1ZO1 - chains I and W of the 3 polymer chains in the assembly; structure by electron microscopy, 13.80 A resolution (very low resolution: no residue pairs are listed; an interface is given only as per-side residue counts).

== Chain I ==
Protein: translation initiation factor 2
Organism: Escherichia coli
UniProtKB: P0A705 (IF2_ECOLI); residues 224-724 here correspond to UniProt positions 388-888 (UniProt number = residue number + 164)
Sequence (501 residues; numbered 224 to 724; the number before each row is that of its first residue):
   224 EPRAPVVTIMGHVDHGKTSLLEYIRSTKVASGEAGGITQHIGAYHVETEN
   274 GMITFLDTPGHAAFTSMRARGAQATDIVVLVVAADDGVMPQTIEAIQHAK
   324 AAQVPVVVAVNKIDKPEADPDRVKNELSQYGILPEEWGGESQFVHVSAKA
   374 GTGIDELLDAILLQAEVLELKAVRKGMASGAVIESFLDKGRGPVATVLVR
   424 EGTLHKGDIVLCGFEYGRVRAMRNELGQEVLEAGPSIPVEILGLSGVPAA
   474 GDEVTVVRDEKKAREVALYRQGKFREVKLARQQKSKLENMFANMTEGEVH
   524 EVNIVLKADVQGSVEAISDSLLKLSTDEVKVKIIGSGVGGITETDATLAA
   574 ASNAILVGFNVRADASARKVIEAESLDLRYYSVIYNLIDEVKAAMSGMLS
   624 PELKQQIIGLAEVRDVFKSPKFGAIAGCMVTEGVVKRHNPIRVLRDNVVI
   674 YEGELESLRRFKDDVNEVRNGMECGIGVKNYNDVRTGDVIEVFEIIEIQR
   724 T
UniProt features mapped onto this chain:
  - region: Gly234 to Thr241 (G1), Gly259 to His263 (G2), Asp280 to Gly283 (G3), Asn334 to Asp337 (G4), Ser370 to Lys372 (G5)
  - binding site (GTP): Gly234 to Thr241, Asp280 to His284, Asn334 to Asp337
  - modified residue: Lys644 (N6-acetyllysine)

== Chain W ==
Protein: translation Initiation Factor 1
Organism: Escherichia coli
UniProtKB: P69222 (IF1_ECOLI); residues 22-61 here correspond to UniProt positions 21-60 (UniProt number = residue number - 1)
Sequence (71 residues; each row starts with the number of its first residue):
     1 AKEKDTIRTEGVVTEALPNATFRVKLDSGPEILAYISGKMRMHYIRILPG
    51 DRVVVEITPYDPTRGRIVYRK

== Interface between chain I and chain W ==
At this resolution (14 A) residue pairs are not listed: 6 residues of chain I and 9 of chain W lie at the interface.

== Summary ==
The interface between chain I and chain W involves 6 residues on one side and 9 on the other. Curated
annotation (UniProt) lists 17 GTP-binding residues on chain I.
Chain I is translation initiation factor 2 and chain W is translation Initiation Factor 1, both from
Escherichia coli; the structure, IF2, IF1, and tRNA fitted to cryo-EM data OF E. COLI 70S initiation complex,
was determined by electron microscopy (same publication as 1ZO3).
